6JCO - chains A and B; structure by X-ray diffraction, 2.88 A resolution.

# Chain A (and B)
Name: Gelsolin
Source organism: Homo sapiens
Notes: chain B of this document is another copy of the same molecule, construct and numbering; everything in this record applies to it too
Reference sequence: P06396 (GELS_HUMAN); residues 29-755 here correspond to UniProt positions 56-782 (UniProt number = residue number + 27)
Sequence (727 residues; row label = number of the first residue in the row):
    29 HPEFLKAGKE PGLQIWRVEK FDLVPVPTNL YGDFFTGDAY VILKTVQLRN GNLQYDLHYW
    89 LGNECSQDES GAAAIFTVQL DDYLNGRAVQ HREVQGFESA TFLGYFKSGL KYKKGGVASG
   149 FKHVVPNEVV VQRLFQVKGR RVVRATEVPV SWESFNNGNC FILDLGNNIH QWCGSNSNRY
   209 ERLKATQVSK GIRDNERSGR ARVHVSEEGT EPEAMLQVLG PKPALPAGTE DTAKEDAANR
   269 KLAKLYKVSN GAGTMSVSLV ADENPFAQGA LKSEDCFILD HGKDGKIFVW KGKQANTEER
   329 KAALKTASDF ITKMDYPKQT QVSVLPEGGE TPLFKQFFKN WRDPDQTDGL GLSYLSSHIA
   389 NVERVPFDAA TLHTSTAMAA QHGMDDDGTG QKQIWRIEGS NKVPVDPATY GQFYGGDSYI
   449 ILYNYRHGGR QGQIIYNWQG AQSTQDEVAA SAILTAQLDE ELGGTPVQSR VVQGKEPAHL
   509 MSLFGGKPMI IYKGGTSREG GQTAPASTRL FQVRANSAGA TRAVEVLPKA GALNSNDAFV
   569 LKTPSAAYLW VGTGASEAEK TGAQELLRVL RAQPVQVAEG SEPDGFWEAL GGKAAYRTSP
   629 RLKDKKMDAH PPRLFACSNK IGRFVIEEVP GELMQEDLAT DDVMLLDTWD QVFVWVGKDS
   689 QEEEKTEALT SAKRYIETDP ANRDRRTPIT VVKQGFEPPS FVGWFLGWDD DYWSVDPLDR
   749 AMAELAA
Disordered / not traced: 29-36, 153-157, 256-263, 280, 528, 648-650 (chain B: 154-155, 259-263, 281, 374-376, 648)
Differences from the reference sequence: engineered mutation Asn187 (Asp214 in P06396)
UniProt features mapped onto this chain:
  - region: Asp96 to Gly99 (Actin-actin interfilament contact point)
  - binding site (Ca(2+)): Gly65, Asp66, Glu97, Asp109, Gly114, Ala116, Val145, Gly186, Glu209, Asp259, Glu302, Asp303, Glu327, Gly444, Asp445, Glu475, Asp487, Gly492, Pro494, Thr524 and 6 more in UniProt
  - binding site (a 1,2-diacyl-sn-glycero-3-phospho-(1D-myo-inositol-4,5-bisphosphate)): Lys135 to Lys142, Arg161 to Arg169
  - modified residue: Tyr59 (Phosphotyrosine), Tyr382 (Phosphotyrosine), Tyr438 (Phosphotyrosine), Lys557 (N6-acetyllysine), Tyr576 (Phosphotyrosine), Tyr624 (Phosphotyrosine), Thr715 (Phosphothreonine)
What the authors report for this chain:
  - contacts within the chain: Gln164-Asn187 (hydrogen bond), Lys166-Asn187, Asn184-Asn187 (hydrogen bond)
  - disease-associated variants - N184K, P432R, A551P (citing earlier work)
  - disease-associated variants - D187N: abolished binding to calcium (citing earlier work)
  - disease-associated variants - D187N: unchanged stability in response to In the absence of calcium
  - disease-associated variants - D187N: abolished binding to Ca2+ (citing earlier work)

# Chain A / chain B interface
Contacting residue pairs - 22 pairs, chain A then chain B:
  Gln75(A) - Glu489(B)  hydrogen bond (side chain-backbone)
  Arg77(A) - Gln419(B)  hydrogen bond
  Arg77(A) - Leu450(B)
  Arg77(A) - Asn452(B)
  Asn78(A) - Trp423(B)
  Asn78(A) - Leu450(B)
  Asn78(A) - Leu486(B)
  Gly79(A) - Glu489(B)
  Gly79(A) - Leu490(B)
  Asp373(A) - Pro435(B)
  Asp376(A) - Pro435(B)
  Asp376(A) - Tyr438(B)
  Gly377(A) - Gln419(B)
  Gly377(A) - Lys420(B)  hydrogen bond (backbone-backbone)
  Gly377(A) - Gln421(B)
  Leu378(A) - Lys420(B)
  Leu378(A) - Gln421(B)
  Leu378(A) - Asn452(B)
  Pro394(A) - Arg454(B)
  Asp396(A) - Gly456(B)
  Asp396(A) - Gly457(B)
  Lys633(A) - Gln419(B)
Also at the interface, not in a pair above, chain A (15 interface residues in all): Asn80, Gly379, Thr399, Asp632

# Summary
15 residues of chain A face 14 of chain B across their interface; the contacts include 3 hydrogen bonds. Among
the polar pairs are Gln75(A)-Glu489(B), Arg77(A)-Gln419(B) and Gly377(A)-Lys420(B). From the paper: D187N of
chain A abolishes binding to calcium; contacts within the chain involving Gln164(A), Asn187(A) and Lys166(A)
among others.
Chain A and chain B are both Gelsolin (Homo sapiens); the structure, Crystal structure of calcium free human
gelsolin amyloid mutant D187N, was determined by X-ray diffraction (same publication as 6JEG and 6JEH).
